PDB entry 2MJW | solution NMR | chains B and D of the 4 polymer chains in the assembly

Chain B:
Protein: Protein S100-P
From: Homo sapiens
Reference sequence: P25815 (S100P_HUMAN); numbering as in UniProt (aligned over 1-94)
Sequence (94 residues; row label = number of the first residue in the row):
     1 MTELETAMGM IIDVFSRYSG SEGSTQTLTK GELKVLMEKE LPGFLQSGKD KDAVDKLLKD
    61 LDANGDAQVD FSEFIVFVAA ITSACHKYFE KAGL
From the paper describing this entry:
  - mutagenesis - E5A, D13A: decreased signaling in response to cell proliferation
  - mutagenesis - F44G/Y88G/F89G: abolished signaling in response to cell proliferation

Chain D:
Protein: Protein S100-P
From: Homo sapiens
Reference sequence: P25815 (S100P_HUMAN); residues 95-188 here correspond to UniProt positions 1-94 (UniProt number = residue number - 94)
Sequence (94 residues; numbered 95 to 188; the number before each row is that of its first residue):
    95 MTELETAMGM IIDVFSRYSG SEGSTQTLTK GELKVLMEKE LPGFLQSGKD KDAVDKLLKD
   155 LDANGDAQVD FSEFIVFVAA ITSACHKYFE KAGL

How chain B and chain D interact:
Pairs across the interface (49):
  T2(B) - K133(D)
  T2(B) - E134(D)
  E3(B) - M104(D)
  E3(B) - R111(D)
  E3(B) - E134(D)
  L4(B) - E134(D)
  L4(B) - L135(D)
  E5(B) - E134(D)
  A7(B) - A101(D)
  A7(B) - M104(D)
  A7(B) - I105(D)
  M8(B) - V172(D)
  M8(B) - I175(D)
  M8(B) - T176(D)
  M10(B) - E97(D)
  M10(B) - A101(D)
  I11(B) - A101(D)
  I12(B) - H180(D)
  F15(B) - H180(D)
  R17(B) - E97(D)
  Q26(B) - H180(D)
  Q26(B) - E184(D)
  K39(B) - T96(D)
  E40(B) - T96(D)
  E40(B) - E97(D)
  E40(B) - L98(D)
  E40(B) - E99(D)
  L41(B) - L98(D)
  D70(B) - K181(D)
  F71(B) - T176(D)
  F71(B) - S177(D)
  F71(B) - H180(D)
  S72(B) - S177(D)
  S72(B) - K181(D)
  I75(B) - A173(D)
  I75(B) - S177(D)
  V78(B) - M102(D)
  A79(B) - I169(D)
  I81(B) - M102(D)
  T82(B) - M102(D)
  T82(B) - F165(D)
  S83(B) - F165(D)
  S83(B) - S166(D)
  S83(B) - I169(D)
  H86(B) - F109(D)
  H86(B) - Q120(D)
  H86(B) - F165(D)
  K87(B) - D164(D)
  K87(B) - S166(D)
Also at the interface, not in a pair above, chain B (30 interface residues in all): V14, S16, F89, E90
Also at the interface, not in a pair above, chain D (30 interface residues in all): I106, V108, F168, F183

Summary:
Chain B and chain D each contribute 30 residues to their interface. The paper reports that E5A and D13A of
chain B reduce signaling in response to cell proliferation; F44G/Y88G/F89G of chain B abolish signaling in
response to cell proliferation.
Both chains are Protein S100-P (Homo sapiens). Entry 2MJW (Structural Insights into Calcium Bound S100P - V
Domain of the receptor for advanced glycation end ...) was determined by solution NMR.
